PDB entry 3KEI | X-ray diffraction, 1.90 A resolution | chain A

# Chain A
Protein: Glutamate receptor 4
Source organism: Rattus norvegicus
Notes: fragment: ligand binding domain
UniProtKB: P19493 (GRIA4_RAT); the construct has insertions or renumbered stretches relative to UniProt, so the offset changes along the chain: 1-113 = UniProt 416-528; 116-257 = UniProt 654-795
Sequence (257 residues; numbered 1 to 257; the number before each row is that of its first residue):
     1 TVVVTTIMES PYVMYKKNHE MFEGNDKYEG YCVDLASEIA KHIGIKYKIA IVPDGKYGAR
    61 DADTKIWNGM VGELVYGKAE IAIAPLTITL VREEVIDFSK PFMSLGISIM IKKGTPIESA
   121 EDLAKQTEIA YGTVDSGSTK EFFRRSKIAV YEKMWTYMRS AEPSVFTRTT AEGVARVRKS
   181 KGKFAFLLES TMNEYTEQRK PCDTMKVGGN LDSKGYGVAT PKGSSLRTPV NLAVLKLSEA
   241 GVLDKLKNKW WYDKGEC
Differences from the reference sequence: linker (114-115); engineered mutation Val134 (Leu672 in P19493)
Curated features (UniProtKB/Swiss-Prot):
  - binding site (L-glutamate): Pro85, Thr87, Arg92, Ser138, Thr139, Glu189
Cystine bridges: Cys202-Cys257
Residues lining bound ligands: glutamic acid (GLU): Tyr57, Pro85, Leu86, Thr87, Arg92, Val134, Gly137, Ser138, Thr139, Glu189, Tyr216

# In short
Ligands of chain A: glutamic acid. Curated annotation (UniProt) lists 6 L-glutamate-binding residues.
Chain A is Glutamate receptor 4 (Rattus norvegicus); the structure, Crystal Structure of the GluA4
Ligand-Binding domain L651V mutant in complex with glutamate, was determined by X-ray diffraction, deposited
together with 3KFM.
